PDB entry 3HOW | X-ray diffraction, 3.60 A resolution | chains A and E of the 15 polymer chains in the assembly

[Chain A]
Molecule: DNA-directed RNA polymerase II subunit RPB1
From: Saccharomyces cerevisiae
Notes: EC 2.7.7.6
Reference sequence: P04050 (RPB1_YEAST); residues 1-1733 here = UniProt positions 1-1733
Chain sequence (1733 residues; row label = number of the first residue in the row):
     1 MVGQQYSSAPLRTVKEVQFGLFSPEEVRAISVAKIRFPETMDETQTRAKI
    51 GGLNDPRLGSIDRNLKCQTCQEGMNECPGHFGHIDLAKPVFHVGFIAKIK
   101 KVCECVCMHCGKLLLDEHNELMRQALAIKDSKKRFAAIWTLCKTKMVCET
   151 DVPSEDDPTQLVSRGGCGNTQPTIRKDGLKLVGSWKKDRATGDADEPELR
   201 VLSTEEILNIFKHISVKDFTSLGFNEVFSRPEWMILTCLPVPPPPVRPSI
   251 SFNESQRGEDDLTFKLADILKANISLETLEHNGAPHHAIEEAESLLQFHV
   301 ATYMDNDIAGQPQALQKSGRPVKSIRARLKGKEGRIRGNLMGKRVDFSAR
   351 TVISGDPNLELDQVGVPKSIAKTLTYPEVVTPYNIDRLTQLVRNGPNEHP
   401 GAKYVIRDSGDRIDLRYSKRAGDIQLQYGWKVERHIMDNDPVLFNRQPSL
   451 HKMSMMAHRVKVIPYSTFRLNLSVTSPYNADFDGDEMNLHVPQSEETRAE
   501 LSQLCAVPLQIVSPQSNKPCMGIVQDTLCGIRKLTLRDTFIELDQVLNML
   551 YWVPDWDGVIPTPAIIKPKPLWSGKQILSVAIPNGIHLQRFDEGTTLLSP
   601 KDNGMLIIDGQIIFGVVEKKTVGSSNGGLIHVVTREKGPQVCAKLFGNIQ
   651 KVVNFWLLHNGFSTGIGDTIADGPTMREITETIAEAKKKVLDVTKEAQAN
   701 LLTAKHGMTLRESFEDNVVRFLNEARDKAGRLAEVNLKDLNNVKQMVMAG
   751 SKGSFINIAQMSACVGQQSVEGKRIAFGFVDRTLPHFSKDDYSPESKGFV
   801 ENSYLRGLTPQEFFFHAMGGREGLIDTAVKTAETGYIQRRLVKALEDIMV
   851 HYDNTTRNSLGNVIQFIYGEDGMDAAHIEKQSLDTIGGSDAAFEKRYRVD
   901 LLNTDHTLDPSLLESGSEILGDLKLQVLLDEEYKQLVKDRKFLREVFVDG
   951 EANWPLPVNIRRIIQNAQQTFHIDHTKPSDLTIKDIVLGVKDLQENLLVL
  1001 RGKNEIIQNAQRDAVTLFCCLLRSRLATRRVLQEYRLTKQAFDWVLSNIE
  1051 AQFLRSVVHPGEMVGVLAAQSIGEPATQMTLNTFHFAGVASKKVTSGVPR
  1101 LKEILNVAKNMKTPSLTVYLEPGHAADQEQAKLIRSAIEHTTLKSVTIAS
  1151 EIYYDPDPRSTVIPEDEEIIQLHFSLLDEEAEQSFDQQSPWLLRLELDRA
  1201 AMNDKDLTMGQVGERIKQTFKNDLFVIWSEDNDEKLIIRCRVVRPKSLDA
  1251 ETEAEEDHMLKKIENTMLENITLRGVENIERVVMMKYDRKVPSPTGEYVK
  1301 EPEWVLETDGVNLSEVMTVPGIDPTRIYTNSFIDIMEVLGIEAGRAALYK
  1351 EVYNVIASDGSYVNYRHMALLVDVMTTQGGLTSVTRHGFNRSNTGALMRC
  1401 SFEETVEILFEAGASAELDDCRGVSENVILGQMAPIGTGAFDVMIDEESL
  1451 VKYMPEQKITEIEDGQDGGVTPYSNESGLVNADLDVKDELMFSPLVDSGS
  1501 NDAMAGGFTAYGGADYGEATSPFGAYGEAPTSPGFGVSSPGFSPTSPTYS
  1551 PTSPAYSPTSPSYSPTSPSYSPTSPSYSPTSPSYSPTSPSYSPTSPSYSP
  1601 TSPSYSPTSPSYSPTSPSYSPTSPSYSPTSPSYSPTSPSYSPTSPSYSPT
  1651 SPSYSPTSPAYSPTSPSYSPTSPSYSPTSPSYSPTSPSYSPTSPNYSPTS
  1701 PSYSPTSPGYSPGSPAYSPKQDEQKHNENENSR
Unresolved in the structure: 1, 187-194, 1082-1091, 1176-1186, 1245-1253, 1456-1733
Ion coordination: Zn2+ site 1: C67, C70, C77, H80; Zn2+ site 2: C107, C110, C148, C167; Mg2+: D481, D483, D485 (shared with 1 residue of chain 3)
Curated features (UniProtKB/Swiss-Prot):
  - region: P248 to D260 (Lid loop), N306 to K323 (Rudder loop), P810 to E822 (Bridging helix)
  - binding site (Zn(2+)): C67, C70, C77, H80, C107, C110, C148, C167
  - binding site (Mg(2+)): D481, D483, D485
  - modified residue: T1471 (Phosphothreonine)
  - cross-link (Glycyl lysine isopeptide (Lys-Gly)): K695 (interchain with G-Cter in ubiquitin), K1246 (interchain with G-Cter in ubiquitin), K1350 (interchain with G-Cter in ubiquitin)
  - natural variant: S1653 to P1659 (deletion: In strain: A364A)
  - mutagenesis: K1246 (K1246R: Impairs ubiquitination during transcription stress)
Reported in the primary citation:
  - binding site for the 18-nt RNA strand: D483

[Chain E]
Molecule: DNA-directed RNA polymerases I, II, and III subunit RPABC1
From: Saccharomyces cerevisiae
Notes: EC 2.7.7.6
Reference sequence: P20434 (RPAB1_YEAST); numbering as in UniProt (aligned over 1-215)
Chain sequence (215 residues; row label = number of the first residue in the row):
     1 MDQENERNISRLWRAFRTVKEMVKDRGYFITQEEVELPLEDFKAKYCDSM
    51 GRPQRKMMSFQANPTEESISKFPDMGSLWVEFCDEPSVGVKTMKTFVIHI
   101 QEKNFQTGIFVYQNNITPSAMKLVPSIPPATIETFNEAALVVNITHHELV
   151 PKHIRLSSDEKRELLKRYRLKESQLPRIQRADPVALYLGLKRGEVVKIIR
   201 KSETSGRYASYRICM
Unresolved in the structure: 1

[How chain A and chain E interact]
Contacting residue pairs (83; chain A residue first):
  R857(A) with Y168(E), hydrogen bond (side chain-backbone); L170(E)
  L860(A) with Q174(E), hydrogen bond (backbone-side chain)
  G861(A) with Q174(E), hydrogen bond (backbone-side chain)
  N862(A) with S173(E), hydrogen bond (side chain-backbone); Q174(E)
  V863(A) with L170(E), hydrophobic; Q174(E), hydrogen bond (backbone-backbone); P176(E)
  Q865(A) with Y208(E)
  F866(A) with Y168(E), hydrophobic; Y208(E), hydrogen bond (backbone-side chain); S210(E); Y211(E)
  I867(A) with Y208(E)
  G869(A) with T204(E), hydrogen bond (backbone-side chain)
  E870(A) with R200(E), salt bridge; S202(E), hydrogen bond; T204(E); S205(E), hydrogen bond (backbone-side chain); Y208(E)
  D871(A) with T204(E), hydrogen bond; S205(E)
  F942(A) with G206(E); R207(E)
  E945(A) with K201(E), salt bridge
  V946(A) with K201(E); G206(E)
  F947(A) with E203(E)
  W954(A) with E203(E)
  L956(A) with T204(E)
  N1004(A) with R167(E)
  I1006(A) with E163(E); L164(E); Y168(E), hydrophobic
  I1007(A) with R167(E); Y168(E), hydrophobic
  D1013(A) with S205(E); R207(E), salt bridge
  A1014(A) with S205(E)
  T1016(A) with S205(E)
  L1017(A) with T204(E); S205(E), hydrogen bond (backbone-backbone); G206(E)
  T1318(A) with R11(E), hydrogen bond; R14(E); A138(E)
  P1324(A) with H147(E)
  T1325(A) with H146(E), hydrogen bond (side chain-backbone); H147(E); E148(E), hydrogen bond (backbone-backbone)
  R1326(A) with H147(E); E148(E)
  I1327(A) with H147(E), hydrogen bond (backbone-side chain)
  E1337(A) with P183(E)
  V1338(A) with I144(E); P183(E)
  L1339(A) with I144(E), hydrophobic; H147(E); V150(E); V184(E)
  G1340(A) with D182(E); P183(E)
  I1341(A) with D182(E); R212(E)
  E1342(A) with P151(E); H153(E); I198(E); R200(E), salt bridge; R212(E), salt bridge
  A1343(A) with L149(E); V150(E), hydrophobic
  R1345(A) with R200(E)
  Y1349(A) with E203(E)
  Y1365(A) with E203(E)
  R1366(A) with T204(E)
  D1373(A) with R200(E), salt bridge
  T1376(A) with R212(E), hydrogen bond
  T1377(A) with R177(E), hydrogen bond (backbone-backbone); R212(E)
  Q1378(A) with R177(E)
  G1379(A) with R177(E); Q179(E)
Other interface residues (no listed pair), chain A (53 interface residues in all): A1010, V1015, E1121, M1317, Y1328, I1335, A1346, A1347
Other interface residues (no listed pair), chain E (43 interface residues in all): V141, V142, R169, L175, I178, A209

[Summary]
Chain A and chain E form an interface of 53 and 43 residues respectively, with 17 hydrogen bonds and 6 salt
bridges. Polar pairs include E870(A)-R200(E), E945(A)-K201(E) and D1013(A)-R207(E). UniProt lists 8
Zn2+-binding residues, 3 Mg2+-binding residues and one mutagenesis site on chain A. From the paper: a binding
site for the 18-nt RNA strand at D483(A).
Here chain A is DNA-directed RNA polymerase II subunit RPB1 and chain E is DNA-directed RNA polymerases I, II,
and III subunit RPABC1, both from Saccharomyces cerevisiae. Entry 3HOW (Complete RNA polymerase II elongation
complex III with a T-U mismatch and a frayed RNA 3'-uridine) was determined by X-ray diffraction (same
publication as 3HOU, 3HOV, 3HOX, 3HOY and 3HOZ).
